3DKK - chain A; structure by X-ray diffraction, 2.31 A resolution.

# Chain A
Protein: Cholinesterase
Source organism: Homo sapiens
Notes: EC 3.1.1.8
UniProt: P06276 (CHLE_HUMAN); residues 1-529 here correspond to UniProt positions 29-557 (UniProt number = residue number + 28)
Sequence (529 residues; row label = number of the first residue in the row):
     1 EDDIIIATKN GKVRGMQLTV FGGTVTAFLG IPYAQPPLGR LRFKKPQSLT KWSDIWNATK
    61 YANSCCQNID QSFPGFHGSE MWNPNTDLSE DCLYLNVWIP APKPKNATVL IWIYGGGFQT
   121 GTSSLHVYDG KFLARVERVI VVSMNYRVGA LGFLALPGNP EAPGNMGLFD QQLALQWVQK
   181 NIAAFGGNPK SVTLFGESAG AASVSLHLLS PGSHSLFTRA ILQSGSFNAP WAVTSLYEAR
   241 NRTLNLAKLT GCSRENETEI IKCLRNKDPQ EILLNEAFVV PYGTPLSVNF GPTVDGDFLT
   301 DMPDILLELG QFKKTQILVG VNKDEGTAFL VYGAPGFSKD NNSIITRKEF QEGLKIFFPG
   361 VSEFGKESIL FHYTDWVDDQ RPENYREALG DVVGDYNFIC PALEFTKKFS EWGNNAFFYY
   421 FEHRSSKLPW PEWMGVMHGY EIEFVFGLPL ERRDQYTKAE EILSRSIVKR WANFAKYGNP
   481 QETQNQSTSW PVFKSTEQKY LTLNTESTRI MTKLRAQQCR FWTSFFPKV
Unresolved in the structure: 1-2
Sequence notes: engineered mutation Q17 (Asn45 in P06276), Q455 (Asn483 in P06276), Q481 (Asn509 in P06276), Q486 (Asn514 in P06276)
Modified residues: S198 (O-[N,N-dimethylphosphoramidate]-L-serine; SEN)
Cystine bridges: C65-C92, C252-C263, C400-C519
Glycans and other covalent adducts: N-acetylglucosamine (NAG) linked to N57, N256, N485; glycan linked to N106, N241, N341
UniProt features mapped onto this chain:
  - active site (Charge relay system): E325, H438
  - binding site (tacrine): W82, H438
  - binding site (substrate): G116, G117
  - glycosylation (N-linked (GlcNAc...) asparagine): N57 (complex), N106 (complex), N241 (complex), N256 (complex), N341 (complex), N485

# In short
N-acetylglucosamine is covalently linked to N57, N256 and N485. From UniProt: active-site residues E325 and
H438, tacrine-binding residues W82 and H438 and substrate-binding residues G116 and G117.
Chain A is Cholinesterase (Homo sapiens); the structure, Aged Form of Human Butyrylcholinesterase Inhibited by
Tabun, was determined by X-ray diffraction together with 3DJY, 3DL4 and 3DL7 from the same study.
